6M1I - chains C and F of the 6 polymer chains in the assembly; structure by electron microscopy, 3.50 A resolution.

[Chain C]
Protein: Nanobody 35
From: Lama glama
Notes: antibody fragment or engineered binder
Chain sequence (134 residues; each row starts with the number of its first residue):
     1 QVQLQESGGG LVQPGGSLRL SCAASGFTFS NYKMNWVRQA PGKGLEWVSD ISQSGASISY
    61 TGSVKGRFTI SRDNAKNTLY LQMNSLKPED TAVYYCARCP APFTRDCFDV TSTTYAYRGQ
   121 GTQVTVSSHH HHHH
Unresolved in the structure: 127-134
Disulfides: C22-C96, C99-C107

[Chain F]
Protein: Guanine nucleotide-binding protein G(s) subunit alpha isoforms short
From: Homo sapiens
Chain sequence (394 residues; row label = number of the first residue in the row):
     1 MGCLGNSKTE DQRNEEKAQR EANKKIEKQL QKDKQVYRAT HRLLLLGAGE SGKNTIVKQM
    61 RILHVNGFNG EGGEEDPQAA RSNSDGEKAT KVQDIKNNLK EAIETIVAAM SNLVPPVELA
   121 NPENQFRVDY ILSVMNVPDF DFPPEFYEHA KALWEDEGVR ACYERSNEYQ LIDCAQYFLD
   181 KIDVIKQADY VPSDQDLLRC RVLTSGIFET KFQVDKVNFH MFDVGAQRDE RRKWIQCFND
   241 VTAIIFVVAS SSYNMVIRED NQTNRLQAAL KLFDSIWNNK WLRDTSVILF LNKQDLLAEK
   301 VLAGKSKIED YFPEFARYTT PEDATPEPGE DPRVTRAKYF IRDEFLRIST ASGDGRHYCY
   361 PHFTCAVDTE NIRRVFNDCR DIIQRMHLRQ YELL
Unresolved in the structure: 1-10, 60-204, 250-263

[Interface between chain C and chain F]
Contacting residue pairs (21; chain C residue first):
  E46(C) - N264(F)  hydrogen bond (side chain-backbone)
  W47(C) - Q267(F)
  W47(C) - K271(F)
  T61(C) - Q267(F)
  G62(C) - Y311(F)
  G62(C) - P313(F)
  S63(C) - D310(F)
  S63(C) - Y311(F)
  P100(C) - R232(F)
  R105(C) - N278(F)
  D106(C) - S275(F)
  D106(C) - N278(F)
  D106(C) - N279(F)
  C107(C) - S275(F)
  F108(C) - S275(F)
  T111(C) - D229(F)  hydrogen bond
  S112(C) - D229(F)
  T113(C) - R228(F)
  T113(C) - D229(F)  hydrogen bond
  T114(C) - E230(F)
  Y115(C) - E230(F)
Interface residues without a listed pair, chain C (19 interface residues in all): D50, Y60, K65, Y117
Interface residues without a listed pair, chain F (15 interface residues in all): R231, K280

[Summary]
19 residues of chain C face 15 of chain F across their interface; the contacts include 3 hydrogen bonds. Polar
contacts include E46(C)-N264(F), T111(C)-D229(F) and T113(C)-D229(F).
Chain C is Nanobody 35 (Lama glama) and chain F is Guanine nucleotide-binding protein G(s) subunit alpha
isoforms short (Homo sapiens); the structure, CryoEM structure of human PAC1 receptor in complex with PACAP38,
was determined by electron microscopy, deposited together with 6M1H.
